4DJD - chains A and B of the 6 polymer chains in the assembly; structure by X-ray diffraction, 2.38 A resolution.

# Chain A (and B)
Protein: 5-methyltetrahydrofolate corrinoid/iron sulfur protein methyltransferase
From: Moorella thermoacetica
Notes: chain B of this document is another copy of the same molecule, construct and numbering; everything in this record applies to it too
Reference sequence: Q46389 (Q46389_MOOTH); residue numbers follow UniProt; this construct covers 1-262
Amino-acid sequence (262 residues; numbered 1 to 262; the number before each row is that of its first residue):
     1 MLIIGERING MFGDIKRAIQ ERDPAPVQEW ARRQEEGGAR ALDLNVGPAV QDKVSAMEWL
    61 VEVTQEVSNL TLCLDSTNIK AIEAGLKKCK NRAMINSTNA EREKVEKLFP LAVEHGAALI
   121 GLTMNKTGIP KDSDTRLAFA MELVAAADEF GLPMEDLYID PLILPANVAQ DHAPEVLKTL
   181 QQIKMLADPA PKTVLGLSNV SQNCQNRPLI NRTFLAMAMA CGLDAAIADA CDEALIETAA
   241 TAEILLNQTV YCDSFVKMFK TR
Metal / ion sites: Ca2+: G222, D224
What the authors report for this chain:
  - binding site for cobalamin: N203
  - conformationally variable residues (side-chain flip): N199

# Chain A / chain B interface
Contacting residue pairs (63):
  A166(A) - Y251(B)
  N167(A) - Y251(B)
  Q170(A) - I244(B)  hydrogen bond (side chain-backbone)
  Q170(A) - N247(B)
  Q170(A) - T249(B)  hydrogen bond (side chain-backbone)
  Q170(A) - V250(B)
  Q170(A) - Y251(B)  hydrogen bond (side chain-backbone)
  D171(A) - N247(B)
  A173(A) - L245(B)
  P174(A) - L245(B)
  P174(A) - L246(B)
  P174(A) - N247(B)
  L177(A) - L246(B)  hydrophobic
  Q181(A) - Q181(B)  hydrogen bond
  V200(A) - L245(B)  hydrophobic
  C204(A) - Y251(B)
  Q205(A) - Y251(B)  hydrogen bond (backbone-side chain)
  Q205(A) - D253(B)
  Q205(A) - F255(B)
  L209(A) - T241(B)
  I210(A) - T241(B)
  I210(A) - L245(B)
  T213(A) - T241(B)
  T213(A) - A242(B)
  T213(A) - L245(B)
  F214(A) - L245(B)
  A216(A) - M217(B)
  M217(A) - A216(B)
  M217(A) - A220(B)  hydrophobic
  M217(A) - A242(B)
  M217(A) - L245(B)  hydrophobic
  M217(A) - L246(B)  hydrophobic
  A220(A) - M217(B)  hydrophobic
  T241(A) - L209(B)
  T241(A) - I210(B)
  T241(A) - T213(B)
  A242(A) - T213(B)
  A242(A) - M217(B)
  I244(A) - Q170(B)  hydrogen bond (backbone-side chain)
  L245(A) - A173(B)
  L245(A) - P174(B)
  L245(A) - V200(B)  hydrophobic
  L245(A) - I210(B)
  L245(A) - T213(B)
  L245(A) - F214(B)  hydrophobic
  L245(A) - M217(B)  hydrophobic
  L246(A) - P174(B)
  L246(A) - L177(B)  hydrophobic
  L246(A) - M217(B)  hydrophobic
  N247(A) - Q170(B)  hydrogen bond
  N247(A) - D171(B)
  N247(A) - P174(B)
  T249(A) - Q170(B)  hydrogen bond (backbone-side chain)
  V250(A) - Q170(B)
  Y251(A) - A166(B)
  Y251(A) - N167(B)
  Y251(A) - Q170(B)  hydrogen bond (backbone-side chain)
  Y251(A) - C204(B)
  Y251(A) - Q205(B)  hydrogen bond (side chain-backbone)
  D253(A) - Q205(B)
  F255(A) - Q205(B)
  F255(A) - I210(B)  hydrophobic
  V256(A) - L209(B)  hydrophobic
Other interface residues (no listed pair), chain A (33 interface residues in all): C221, E237, T238
Other interface residues (no listed pair), chain B (33 interface residues in all): C221, E237, T238, V256

# In short
The chain A/chain B interface involves 33 residues from each chain; the contacts include 10 hydrogen bonds.
Polar pairs include Q170(A)-I244(B), Q170(A)-T249(B) and Q170(A)-Y251(B). G222(A) and D224(A) form the Ca2+
site. From the paper: a binding site for cobalamin at N203(A); conformational variability at N199(A).
Both chains are 5-methyltetrahydrofolate corrinoid/iron sulfur protein methyltransferase (Moorella
thermoacetica). Entry 4DJD (Crystal structure of folate-free corrinoid iron-sulfur protein (CFeSP) in complex
with its methyltransferase (MeTr)) was determined by X-ray diffraction together with 4DJE and 4DJF from the
same study.
